Entry 6JUP (X-ray diffraction, 2.44 A resolution); this record covers chains F and H of the 3 polymer chains in the assembly.

# Chain F
Protein: DNA polymerase IV
From: Escherichia coli
Notes: EC 2.7.7.7
UniProt: W8STT9 (W8STT9_ECOLX); numbering as in UniProt (aligned over 2-341)
Sequence (342 residues; numbered 0 to 341; the number before each row is that of its first residue; numbering starts at 0):
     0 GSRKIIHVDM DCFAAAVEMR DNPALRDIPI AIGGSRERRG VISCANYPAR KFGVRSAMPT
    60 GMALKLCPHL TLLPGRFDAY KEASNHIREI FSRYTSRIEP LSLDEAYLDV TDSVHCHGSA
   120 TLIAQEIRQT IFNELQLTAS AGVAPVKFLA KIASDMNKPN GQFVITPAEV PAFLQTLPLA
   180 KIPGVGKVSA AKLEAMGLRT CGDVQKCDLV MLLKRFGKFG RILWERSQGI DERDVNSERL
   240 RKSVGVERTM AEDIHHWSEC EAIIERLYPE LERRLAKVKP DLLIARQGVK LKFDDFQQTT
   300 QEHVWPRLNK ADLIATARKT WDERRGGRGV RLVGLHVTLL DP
Differences from the reference sequence: expression tag (0-1); engineered mutation Ala13 (Phe in W8STT9), Cys43 (Thr in W8STT9)
Metal / ion sites: Mg2+ site 1: Asp8, Met9, Asp103 (together with 0KX); Mg2+ site 2: Asp8, Asp103, Glu104 (together with 0KX)
Ligand contacts: 0KX: Asp8, Met9, Asp10, Cys11, Phe12, Ala13, Ser42, Cys43, Tyr46, Arg49, Ser55, Ala56, Asp103, Glu104, Lys157
Reported in the primary citation:
  - mutagenesis - F12A (35-fold): increased catalytic activity on rCTP
  - mutagenesis - F12A: unchanged catalytic activity on dCTP

# Chain H
Molecule: 18-nt DNA strand
Sequence (18 nucleotides; row label = number of the first residue in the row):
   856 TCTGGGGTCC TAGGACCC
Unresolved in the structure: 856-859

# Interface between chain F and chain H
Pairs across the interface - 28 pairs, chain F then chain H:
  Ser101(F) - DC873(H)  hydrogen bond to the phosphate
  Asp103(F) - DC873(H)  phosphate contact
  Glu104(F) - DC873(H)  sugar contact
  Lys150(F) - DC873(H)  salt bridge to the phosphate
  Ile181(F) - DC872(H)  phosphate contact
  Pro182(F) - DC872(H)  phosphate contact
  Gly183(F) - DC871(H)  phosphate contact
  Gly183(F) - DC872(H)  hydrogen bond to the phosphate
  Val184(F) - DC871(H)  phosphate contact
  Val184(F) - DC872(H)  hydrogen bond to the phosphate
  Gly185(F) - DC871(H)  hydrogen bond to the phosphate
  Gly185(F) - DC872(H)  phosphate contact
  Lys186(F) - DC871(H)  phosphate contact
  Val187(F) - DC871(H)  hydrogen bond to the phosphate
  Ser188(F) - DA870(H)  phosphate contact
  Ser188(F) - DC871(H)  hydrogen bond to the phosphate
  Arg285(F) - DC865(H)  sugar contact
  Arg285(F) - DT866(H)  salt bridge to the phosphate
  Thr298(F) - DG868(H)  hydrogen bond to the phosphate
  Thr299(F) - DA867(H)  phosphate contact
  Thr299(F) - DG868(H)  hydrogen bond to the phosphate
  Gln300(F) - DA867(H)  phosphate contact
  Glu301(F) - DT866(H)  phosphate contact
  Glu301(F) - DA867(H)  hydrogen bond to the phosphate
  His302(F) - DT866(H)  phosphate contact
  Val303(F) - DC865(H)  phosphate contact
  Val303(F) - DT866(H)  hydrogen bond to the phosphate
  Arg323(F) - DA867(H)  salt bridge to the phosphate
Other interface residues (no listed pair), chain F (21 interface residues in all): Gln297
Other interface residues (no listed pair), chain H (9 interface residues in all): DG869

# In short
The interface between chain F and chain H involves 21 residues on one side and 9 on the other; the contacts
include 10 hydrogen bonds and 3 salt bridges. Polar pairs include Ser101(F)-DC873(H), Gly183(F)-DC872(H) and
Val184(F)-DC872(H). The paper reports that F12A of chain F increases catalytic activity on rCTP; F12A of chain
F leaves catalytic activity on dCTP unchanged.
Chain F is DNA polymerase IV (Escherichia coli) and chain H is an 18-nt DNA strand; the structure, Mutant
PolIV-DNA incoming nucleotide complex, was determined by X-ray diffraction (same publication as 6JUL, 6JUM,
6JUN, 6JUO, 6JUQ, 6JUR and 6JUS).
